8TKL - chains B and C of the 4 polymer chains in the assembly; structure by X-ray diffraction, 3.00 A resolution.

Chain B:
Protein: Nuclear factor NF-kappa-B p50 subunit
Organism: Mus musculus
UniProt: P25799 (NFKB1_MOUSE); residue numbers follow UniProt; this construct covers 39-350
Chain sequence (312 residues; row label = number of the first residue in the row):
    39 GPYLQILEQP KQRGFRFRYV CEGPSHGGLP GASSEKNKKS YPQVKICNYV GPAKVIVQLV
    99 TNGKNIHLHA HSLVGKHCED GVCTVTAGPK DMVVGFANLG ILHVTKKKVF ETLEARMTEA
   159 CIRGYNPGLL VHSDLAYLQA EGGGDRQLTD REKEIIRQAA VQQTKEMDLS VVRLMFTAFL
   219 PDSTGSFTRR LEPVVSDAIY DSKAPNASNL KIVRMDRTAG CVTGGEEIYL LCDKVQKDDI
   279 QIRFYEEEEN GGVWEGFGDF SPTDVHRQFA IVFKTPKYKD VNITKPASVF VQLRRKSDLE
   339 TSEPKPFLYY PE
Disulfide bonds: Cys-116/Cys-121
Reported in the primary citation:
  - binding site for Test 17-mer kappaB-like DNA (chain C): Arg-56, Lys-241, Gln-274
  - binding site for Test 17-mer kappaB-like DNA: Lys-241

Chain C:
Molecule: Test 17-mer kappaB-like DNA
Sequence (17 nucleotides; numbered 1 to 17; the number before each row is that of its first residue):
     1 TCAGGGGAAT TCCCCTC

How chain B and chain C interact:
Pairs across the interface (23):
  Arg-54(B) / DT11(C)  base contact
  Arg-54(B) / DC12(C)  base contact
  Tyr-57(B) / DA9(C)  sugar contact
  Tyr-57(B) / DT10(C)  hydrogen bond to the phosphate
  Tyr-57(B) / DT11(C)  base contact
  Cys-59(B) / DT11(C)  hydrogen bond to the phosphate
  Cys-59(B) / DC12(C)  phosphate contact
  Glu-60(B) / DT11(C)  base contact
  Glu-60(B) / DC12(C)  hydrogen bond to the base
  His-141(B) / DT10(C)  phosphate contact
  Thr-143(B) / DT10(C)  phosphate contact
  Thr-143(B) / DT11(C)  phosphate contact
  Lys-144(B) / DT10(C)  hydrogen bond to the phosphate
  Lys-241(B) / DT11(C)  base contact
  Pro-243(B) / DA8(C)  phosphate contact
  Pro-243(B) / DA9(C)  phosphate contact
  Gln-274(B) / DA8(C)  hydrogen bond to the phosphate
  Lys-275(B) / DG6(C)  hydrogen bond to the phosphate
  Lys-275(B) / DG7(C)  salt bridge to the phosphate
  Arg-305(B) / DG6(C)  salt bridge to the phosphate
  Arg-305(B) / DG7(C)  phosphate contact
  Gln-306(B) / DG7(C)  sugar contact
  Gln-306(B) / DA8(C)  hydrogen bond to the phosphate
Other interface residues (no listed pair), chain B (16 interface residues in all): His-64, Val-142, Lys-272
Other interface residues (no listed pair), chain C (8 interface residues in all): DC13

In short:
The interface between chain B and chain C involves 16 residues on one side and 8 on the other, with 7 hydrogen
bonds and 2 salt bridges. Polar pairs include Glu-60(B)/DC12(C), Tyr-57(B)/DT10(C) and Cys-59(B)/DT11(C). From
the paper: a binding site for Test 17-mer kappaB-like DNA (chain C) at Arg-56(B), Lys-241(B) and Gln-274(B); a
binding site for Test 17-mer kappaB-like DNA at Lys-241(B).
Here chain B is Nuclear factor NF-kappa-B p50 subunit (Mus musculus) and chain C is Test 17-mer kappaB-like
DNA. Entry 8TKL (Murine NF-kappaB p50 Rel Homology Region homodimer in complex with a Test 16-mer kappaB-like
DNA) was determined by X-ray diffraction together with 8TKM and 8TKN from the same study.
